PDB entry 8WC7 | electron microscopy, 3.10 A resolution | chains B and Y of the 5 polymer chains in the assembly

Chain B:
Protein: Guanine nucleotide-binding protein G(I)/G(S)/G(T) subunit beta-1
From: Homo sapiens
UniProtKB: P62873 (GBB1_HUMAN); residues 2-340 here = UniProt positions 2-340
Chain sequence (345 residues; numbered -4 to 340; the number before each row is that of its first residue; numbers below 1 keep their minus sign (Met-4 is residue -4)):
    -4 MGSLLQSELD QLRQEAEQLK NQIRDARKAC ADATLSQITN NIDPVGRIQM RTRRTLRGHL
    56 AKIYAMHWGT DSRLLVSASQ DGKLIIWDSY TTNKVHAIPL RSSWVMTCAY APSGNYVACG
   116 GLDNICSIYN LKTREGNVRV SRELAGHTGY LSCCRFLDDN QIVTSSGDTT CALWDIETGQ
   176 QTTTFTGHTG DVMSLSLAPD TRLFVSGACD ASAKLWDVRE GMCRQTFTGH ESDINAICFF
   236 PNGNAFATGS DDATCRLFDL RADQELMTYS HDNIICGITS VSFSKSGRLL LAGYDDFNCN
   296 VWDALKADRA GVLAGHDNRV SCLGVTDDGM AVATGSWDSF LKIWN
Disordered / not traced: -4 to 3, 310
Differences from the reference sequence: initiating methionine (-4); expression tag (-3 to 1)
Swiss-Prot annotation at these positions:
  - modified residue: Ser2 (N-acetylserine), His266 (Phosphohistidine)
  - natural variant: Leu30 (L30F: In MRD42; uncertain significance), Arg52 (R52G: In MRD42), Gly64 (G64V: In MRD42), Asp76 (D76E: In MRD42; D76G: In MRD42), Gly77 (G77S: In MRD42), Lys78 (K78R: In MRD42), Ile80 (I80N: In MRD42; I80T: In MRD42), His91 (H91R: In MRD42; uncertain significance), Ala92 (A92T: In MRD42), Pro94 (P94S: In MRD42), Leu95 (L95P: In MRD42), Arg96 (R96L: In MRD42), 5 further natural variant entries in UniProt

Chain Y:
Protein: Guanine nucleotide-binding protein G(I)/G(S)/G(O) subunit gamma-2
From: Homo sapiens
UniProtKB: P59768 (GBG2_HUMAN); residues 1-71 here = UniProt positions 1-71
Chain sequence (71 residues; row label = number of the first residue in the row):
     1 MASNNTASIA QARKLVEQLK MEANIDRIKV SKAAADLMAY CEAHAKEDPL LTPVPASENP
    61 FREKKFFCAI L
Disordered / not traced: 1-7, 64-71
Swiss-Prot annotation at these positions:
  - modified residue: Ala2 (N-acetylalanine), Cys68 (Cysteine methyl ester)
  - lipidation: Cys68 (S-geranylgeranyl cysteine)

How chain B and chain Y interact:
Residue-residue contacts (52):
  Leu7(B) with Ala12(Y), hydrophobic
  Ala11(B) with Leu15(Y), hydrophobic; Leu19(Y)
  Ile18(B) with Leu19(Y), hydrophobic; Ala23(Y), hydrophobic; Arg27(Y)
  Ala21(B) with Arg27(Y)
  Arg22(B) with Arg27(Y)
  Cys25(B) with Ile28(Y); Val30(Y)
  Ala26(B) with Val30(Y)
  Asp27(B) with Ser31(Y)
  Ala28(B) with Val30(Y)
  Leu30(B) with Ala34(Y), hydrophobic
  Ile33(B) with Ala34(Y), hydrophobic; Met38(Y), hydrophobic
  Ile37(B) with Met38(Y), hydrophobic
  Val40(B) with Leu51(Y), hydrophobic
  Arg48(B) with Phe61(Y), hydrogen bond (side chain-backbone)
  Arg49(B) with Pro60(Y); Arg62(Y)
  Ser84(B) with Phe61(Y)
  Tyr85(B) with Pro60(Y); Phe61(Y), hydrophobic
  Met217(B) with Gln18(Y)
  Cys218(B) with Gln18(Y), hydrogen bond (backbone-side chain)
  Gln220(B) with Ile25(Y)
  Thr221(B) with Glu22(Y)
  Asp254(B) with Ala33(Y)
  Arg256(B) with Arg27(Y); Ile28(Y); Asp36(Y), salt bridge
  Gln259(B) with Val30(Y)
  Ser279(B) with Asp48(Y), hydrogen bond
  Lys280(B) with Glu47(Y); Asp48(Y)
  Ser281(B) with Tyr40(Y); Cys41(Y); His44(Y); Asp48(Y), hydrogen bond
  Gly282(B) with Cys41(Y)
  Arg283(B) with Leu51(Y)
  Leu284(B) with Leu51(Y), hydrophobic
  Leu300(B) with Cys41(Y), hydrophobic
  Asp323(B) with Pro49(Y)
  Gly324(B) with Pro49(Y); Leu50(Y)
  Met325(B) with Leu50(Y)
  Ala326(B) with Phe61(Y), hydrophobic
  Val327(B) with Leu50(Y), hydrophobic
  Asn340(B) with Asn59(Y); Phe61(Y)
Other interface residues (no listed pair), chain B (50 interface residues in all): Leu14, Gln17, Thr34, Asn36, Ile43, Arg219, Phe235, Pro236, Asn237, Leu252, Ala257, Asp258, Ile338
Other interface residues (no listed pair), chain Y (32 interface residues in all): Met21, Asp26, Lys29, Leu37, Glu63

Summary:
Chain B and chain Y form an interface of 50 and 32 residues respectively, with 4 hydrogen bonds and 1 salt
bridge. Polar pairs include Arg256(B)-Asp36(Y), Arg48(B)-Phe61(Y) and Cys218(B)-Gln18(Y).
Here chain B is Guanine nucleotide-binding protein G(I)/G(S)/G(T) subunit beta-1 and chain Y is Guanine
nucleotide-binding protein G(I)/G(S)/G(O) subunit gamma-2, both from Homo sapiens. Entry 8WC7 (Cryo-EM
structure of the ZH8667-bound mTAAR1-Gs complex) was determined by electron microscopy together with 8WC3,
8WC4, 8WC5, 8WC6, 8WC8, 8WC9, 8WCA and 8WCB from the same study.
